4PQL - chains A and B; structure by X-ray diffraction, 2.44 A resolution.

# Chain A (and B)
Name: Truncated replication protein RepA
Organism: Staphylococcus aureus
Notes: chain B of this document is another copy of the same molecule, construct and numbering; everything in this record applies to it too
UniProtKB: B1B3N7 (B1B3N7_STAAU); residues 2-132 here = UniProt positions 2-132
Sequence (131 residues; each row starts with the number of its first residue):
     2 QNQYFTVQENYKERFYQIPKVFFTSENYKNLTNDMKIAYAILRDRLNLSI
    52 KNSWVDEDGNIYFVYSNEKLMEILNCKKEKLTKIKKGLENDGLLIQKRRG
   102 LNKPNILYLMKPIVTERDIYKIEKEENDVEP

# Chain A / chain B interface
Pairs across the interface - 78 pairs, chain A then chain B:
  Gln9(A) - Val115(B)
  Glu10(A) - Lys112(B)
  Tyr12(A) - Val115(B)  hydrophobic
  Tyr12(A) - Ile120(B)  hydrophobic
  Tyr12(A) - Ile123(B)  hydrophobic
  Tyr12(A) - Glu124(B)
  Lys13(A) - Pro113(B)
  Lys13(A) - Val115(B)
  Glu14(A) - Arg44(B)  salt bridge
  Arg15(A) - Pro20(B)
  Arg15(A) - Lys21(B)  hydrogen bond (backbone-backbone)
  Arg15(A) - Glu127(B)  salt bridge
  Phe16(A) - Gln18(B)
  Phe16(A) - Ile19(B)
  Phe16(A) - Pro20(B)
  Phe16(A) - Lys21(B)
  Phe16(A) - Arg44(B)
  Tyr17(A) - Tyr17(B)
  Tyr17(A) - Gln18(B)
  Tyr17(A) - Ile19(B)  hydrogen bond (backbone-backbone)
  Tyr17(A) - Lys21(B)
  Tyr17(A) - Phe24(B)  hydrophobic
  Tyr17(A) - Glu126(B)  hydrogen bond
  Gln18(A) - Phe16(B)
  Gln18(A) - Tyr17(B)
  Gln18(A) - Gln18(B)  hydrogen bond
  Ile19(A) - Phe16(B)
  Ile19(A) - Tyr17(B)  hydrogen bond (backbone-backbone)
  Ile19(A) - Ile19(B)  hydrophobic
  Pro20(A) - Arg15(B)
  Pro20(A) - Phe16(B)  hydrophobic
  Lys21(A) - Arg15(B)  hydrogen bond (backbone-backbone)
  Lys21(A) - Phe16(B)
  Lys21(A) - Tyr17(B)
  Lys21(A) - Asp45(B)  salt bridge
  Phe24(A) - Tyr17(B)  hydrophobic
  Phe24(A) - Ile38(B)  hydrophobic
  Asn34(A) - Asn34(B)
  Asn34(A) - Asp35(B)  hydrogen bond
  Asn34(A) - Ile38(B)
  Asp35(A) - Asn34(B)
  Ile38(A) - Phe24(B)  hydrophobic
  Ile38(A) - Asn34(B)
  Arg44(A) - Glu14(B)  salt bridge
  Arg44(A) - Phe16(B)
  Asp45(A) - Lys21(B)  salt bridge
  Asp45(A) - Glu126(B)
  Arg46(A) - Glu126(B)
  Arg46(A) - Asp129(B)  salt bridge
  Leu49(A) - Glu126(B)
  Leu49(A) - Glu127(B)
  Leu49(A) - Asp129(B)
  Lys52(A) - Asn128(B)
  Asn53(A) - Val130(B)
  Asn53(A) - Glu131(B)  hydrogen bond (side chain-backbone)
  Trp55(A) - Glu131(B)
  Lys70(A) - Asp129(B)  salt bridge
  Lys112(A) - Glu10(B)  salt bridge
  Pro113(A) - Lys13(B)
  Val115(A) - Lys13(B)
  Ile120(A) - Val8(B)  hydrophobic
  Ile120(A) - Tyr12(B)  hydrophobic
  Ile123(A) - Tyr12(B)  hydrophobic
  Glu124(A) - Tyr12(B)  hydrogen bond
  Glu126(A) - Tyr17(B)  hydrogen bond
  Glu126(A) - Asp45(B)
  Glu126(A) - Arg46(B)  salt bridge
  Glu126(A) - Leu49(B)
  Glu127(A) - Arg15(B)  salt bridge
  Glu127(A) - Leu49(B)
  Asn128(A) - Lys52(B)
  Asp129(A) - Arg46(B)  salt bridge
  Asp129(A) - Leu49(B)
  Asp129(A) - Lys70(B)  salt bridge
  Val130(A) - Lys52(B)
  Val130(A) - Asn53(B)
  Glu131(A) - Asn53(B)  hydrogen bond (backbone-side chain)
  Glu131(A) - Trp55(B)
Also at the interface, not in a pair above, chain A (37 interface residues in all): Val8
Also at the interface, not in a pair above, chain B (37 interface residues in all): Gln9

# Summary
Chain A and chain B each contribute 37 residues to their interface; the contacts include 11 hydrogen bonds and
12 salt bridges. Polar pairs include Glu14(A)-Arg44(B), Arg15(A)-Glu127(B) and Lys21(A)-Asp45(B).
Both chains are Truncated replication protein RepA (Staphylococcus aureus). Entry 4PQL (N-Terminal domain of
DNA binding protein) was determined by X-ray diffraction together with 5KBJ, 4PT7, 4PTA and 4PQK from the same
study.
